8HDR - chains A and l of the 54 polymer chains in the assembly; structure by electron microscopy, 3.66 A resolution.

# Chain A
Molecule: Pam3 connector protein
Source organism: uncultured cyanophage
Amino-acid sequence (110 residues; numbered 1 to 110; the number before each row is that of its first residue):
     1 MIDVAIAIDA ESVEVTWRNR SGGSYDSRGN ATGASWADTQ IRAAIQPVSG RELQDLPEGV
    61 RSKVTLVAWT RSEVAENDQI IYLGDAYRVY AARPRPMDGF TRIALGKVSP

# Chain l
Molecule: Pam3 adaptor protein
Source organism: uncultured cyanophage
Amino-acid sequence (131 residues; each row starts with the number of its first residue):
     1 MNPIPAASDL KTRYPEFTGV SDAVVNAIIA EVNGMVDDGW EVSDQKPAVL ALAAHMLSRE
    61 GYPGRATNPN SFDPTNRPIL SRKVGDVSTT FGRTDGGAAE GGANSYNYSS TVYGQTFLRL
   121 LRLNAPAVGL V
Unresolved in the structure: 1

# Chain A / chain l interface
Contacting residue pairs (19; chain A residue first):
  Met-1(A) / Asp-73(l)
  Met-1(A) / Arg-77(l)
  Asp-3(A) / Thr-89(l)
  Asp-3(A) / Phe-91(l)
  Val-4(A) / Val-87(l)
  Val-4(A) / Thr-89(l)
  Ile-6(A) / Arg-82(l)
  Ile-6(A) / Thr-89(l)
  Ala-7(A) / Val-84(l)
  Ala-7(A) / Val-87(l)  hydrophobic
  Ala-7(A) / Ser-88(l)
  Ala-7(A) / Thr-89(l)
  Ile-8(A) / Val-87(l)  hydrophobic
  Ala-10(A) / Arg-82(l)
  Glu-11(A) / Val-84(l)
  Gln-46(A) / Val-84(l)
  Gln-46(A) / Gly-85(l)
  Trp-69(A) / Val-84(l)
  Trp-69(A) / Gly-85(l)
Other interface residues (no listed pair), chain A (12 interface residues in all): Ala-5, Phe-100
Other interface residues (no listed pair), chain l (12 interface residues in all): Ser-71, Lys-83, Asp-86

# Overview
The chain A/chain l interface involves 12 residues from each chain.
Chain A is Pam3 connector protein and chain l is Pam3 adaptor protein, both from uncultured cyanophage; the
structure, Cyanophage Pam3 neck, was determined by electron microscopy, deposited together with 7YFW, 7YFZ,
8HDS and 8HDW.
